Entry 1HWP (X-ray diffraction, 3.10 A resolution); this record covers chains A and B.

Chain A:
Name: Ebulin
From: Sambucus ebulus
Notes: EC 3.2.2.22
UniProtKB: Q9AVR2 (Q9AVR2_9DIPS); residues 1-254 here correspond to UniProt positions 26-279 (UniProt number = residue number + 25)
Chain sequence (254 residues; each row starts with the number of its first residue):
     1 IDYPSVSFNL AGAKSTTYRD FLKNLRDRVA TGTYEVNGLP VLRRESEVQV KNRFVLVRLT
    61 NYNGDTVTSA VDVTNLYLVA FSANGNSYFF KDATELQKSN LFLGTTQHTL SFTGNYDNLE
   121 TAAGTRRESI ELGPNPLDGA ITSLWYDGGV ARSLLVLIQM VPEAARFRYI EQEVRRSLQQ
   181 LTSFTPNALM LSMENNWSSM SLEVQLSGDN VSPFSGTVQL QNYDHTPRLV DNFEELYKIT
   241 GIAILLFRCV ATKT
Unresolved in the structure: 253-254
Small-molecule neighbours: pteroic acid (PT1): L76, Y77, L78, F90, G114, N115, Y116, L119, I158, P162, E163, R166, E194, W197, S198, L246

Chain B:
Name: Ebulin
From: Sambucus ebulus
Notes: EC 3.2.2.22
UniProtKB: Q9AVR2 (Q9AVR2_9DIPS); residues 1-266 here correspond to UniProt positions 299-564 (UniProt number = residue number + 298)
Chain sequence (266 residues; each row starts with the number of its first residue):
     1 DGETCAIPAP FTRRIVGRDG LCVDVRNGYD TDGTPIQLWP CGTQRNQQWT FYNDKTIRSM
    61 GKCMTANGLN SGSYIMITDC STAAEDATKW EVLIDGSIIN PSSGLVMTAP SGASRTTLLL
   121 ENNIHAASQG WTVSNDVQPI ATLIVGYNEM CLQANGENNN VWMEDCDVTS VQQQWALFDD
   181 RTIRVNNSRG LCVTSNGYVS KDLIVIRKCQ GLATQRWFFN SDGSVVNLKS TRVMDVKESD
   241 VSLQEVIIFP ATGNPNQQWR TQVPQI
Unresolved in the structure: 1, 265-266
Disulfides: C22-C41, C63-C80, C151-C166, C192-C209
Glycans and other covalent adducts: N-acetylglucosamine (NAG) linked to N186

How chain A and chain B interact:
Cross-chain cystine bridges: C249(A)-C5(B)
Contacting residue pairs - 71 pairs, chain A then chain B:
  S15(A) - E149(B)  hydrogen bond
  R19(A) - P255(B)
  N37(A) - I94(B)
  N37(A) - S221(B)  hydrogen bond (backbone-side chain)
  G38(A) - S221(B)
  L39(A) - S221(B)
  R44(A) - G2(B)  hydrogen bond (side chain-backbone)
  R168(A) - S221(B)  hydrogen bond (side chain-backbone)
  R168(A) - D222(B)  hydrogen bond (side chain-backbone)
  R168(A) - G223(B)
  R168(A) - R260(B)
  Y169(A) - R260(B)
  Y169(A) - Q262(B)
  Y169(A) - V263(B)  hydrophobic
  Q172(A) - V145(B)
  Q172(A) - E149(B)
  Q172(A) - Q262(B)
  E173(A) - Q262(B)
  R175(A) - E149(B)  salt bridge
  Q179(A) - E149(B)
  L189(A) - V263(B)  hydrophobic
  Q205(A) - C5(B)
  L206(A) - C5(B)  hydrophobic
  L206(A) - A6(B)
  N210(A) - V92(B)
  N210(A) - L93(B)
  N210(A) - I94(B)  hydrogen bond (backbone-backbone)
  N210(A) - D95(B)
  V211(A) - V92(B)
  V211(A) - I94(B)
  S212(A) - V92(B)  hydrogen bond (backbone-backbone)
  S212(A) - I94(B)
  P213(A) - V133(B)  hydrophobic
  F214(A) - F11(B)
  F214(A) - R13(B)  hydrogen bond (backbone-side chain)
  S215(A) - P8(B)
  S215(A) - F11(B)
  S215(A) - R13(B)
  G216(A) - R13(B)  hydrogen bond (backbone-side chain)
  T217(A) - R13(B)
  Y223(A) - V263(B)
  R228(A) - D136(B)  salt bridge
  R228(A) - I140(B)
  D231(A) - R13(B)
  D231(A) - S134(B)
  D231(A) - N135(B)  hydrogen bond (side chain-backbone)
  N232(A) - V133(B)
  N232(A) - S134(B)
  E234(A) - I94(B)
  E234(A) - R181(B)  salt bridge
  E235(A) - D136(B)
  E235(A) - I140(B)
  Y237(A) - F219(B)
  Y237(A) - N220(B)  hydrogen bond (side chain-backbone)
  Y237(A) - S221(B)
  Y237(A) - G223(B)  hydrogen bond (side chain-backbone)
  Y237(A) - R260(B)  hydrogen bond (backbone-side chain)
  K238(A) - L177(B)
  K238(A) - F219(B)
  K238(A) - R260(B)
  K238(A) - T261(B)  hydrogen bond (backbone-side chain)
  I239(A) - I140(B)  hydrophobic
  I239(A) - R260(B)
  G241(A) - R260(B)
  C249(A) - E3(B)
  C249(A) - C5(B)  disulfide
  V250(A) - E3(B)  hydrogen bond (backbone-backbone)
  V250(A) - T4(B)
  V250(A) - C5(B)  hydrogen bond (backbone-backbone)
  T252(A) - T4(B)
  T252(A) - C5(B)
Interface residues without a listed pair, chain A (40 interface residues in all): F233, F247, R248, A251
Interface residues without a listed pair, chain B (36 interface residues in all): G96, T132, Q138, T142, P264

Overview:
Chain A and chain B form an interface of 40 and 36 residues respectively; the contacts include 1 disulfide
bond, 16 hydrogen bonds and 3 salt bridges. Polar contacts include R175(A)-E149(B), R228(A)-D136(B) and
E234(A)-R181(B). Ligands of chain A: pteroic acid.
Chain A is Ebulin and chain B is Ebulin, both from Sambucus ebulus; the structure, Ebulin complexed with
pteroic acid, trigonal crystal form, was determined by X-ray diffraction together with 1HWM, 1HWN and 1HWO
from the same study.
